Entry 9FSU (X-ray diffraction, 2.75 A resolution); this record covers chains R and S of the 28 polymer chains in the assembly.

Chain R:
Name: Proteasome subunit alpha type-5
From: Saccharomyces cerevisiae
Reference sequence: P32379 (PSA5_YEAST); residues -7 to 252 here correspond to UniProt positions 1-260 (UniProt number = residue number + 8)
Sequence (260 residues; row label = number of the first residue in the row; numbers below 1 keep their minus sign (Met-7 is residue -7)):
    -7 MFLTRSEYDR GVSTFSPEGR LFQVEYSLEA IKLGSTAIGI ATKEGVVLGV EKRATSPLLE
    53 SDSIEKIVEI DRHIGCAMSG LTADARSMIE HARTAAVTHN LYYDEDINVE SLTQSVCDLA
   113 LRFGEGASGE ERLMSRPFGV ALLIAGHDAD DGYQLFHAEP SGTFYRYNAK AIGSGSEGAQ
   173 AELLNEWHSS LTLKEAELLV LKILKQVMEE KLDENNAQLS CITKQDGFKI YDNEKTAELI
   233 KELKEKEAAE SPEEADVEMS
Unresolved in the structure: -7 to 0, 243-252

Chain S:
Name: Proteasome subunit alpha type-6
From: Saccharomyces cerevisiae
Reference sequence: P40302 (PSA6_YEAST); residues 0-233 here correspond to UniProt positions 1-234 (UniProt number = residue number + 1)
Sequence (234 residues; each row starts with the number of its first residue; numbering starts at 0):
     0 MFRNNYDGDT VTFSPTGRLF QVEYALEAIK QGSVTVGLRS NTHAVLVALK RNADELSSYQ
    60 KKIIKCDEHM GLSLAGLAPD ARVLSNYLRQ QCNYSSLVFN RKLAVERAGH LLCDKAQKNT
   120 QSYGGRPYGV GLLIIGYDKS GAHLLEFQPS GNVTELYGTA IGARSQGAKT YLERTLDTFI
   180 KIDGNPDELI KAGVEAISQS LRDESLTVDN LSIAIVGKDT PFTIYDGEAV AKYI
Unresolved in the structure: 0
Curated features (UniProtKB/Swiss-Prot):
  - modified residue: Ser13 (Phosphoserine)
  - cross-link: Lys190 (Glycyl lysine isopeptide (Lys-Gly) (interchain with G-Cter in ubiquitin))

Interface between chain R and chain S:
Pairs across the interface (51; chain R residue first):
  Ser5(R) - Gly123(S)  hydrogen bond (side chain-backbone)
  Ser5(R) - Arg125(S)
  Thr6(R) - Gly7(S)  hydrogen bond (side chain-backbone)
  Thr6(R) - Gln20(S)
  Phe7(R) - Gln20(S)  hydrogen bond (backbone-side chain)
  Phe7(R) - Tyr23(S)
  Phe7(R) - Ala24(S)  hydrophobic
  Phe7(R) - Arg125(S)
  Phe7(R) - Pro126(S)
  Phe7(R) - Gly128(S)
  Ser8(R) - Tyr23(S)
  Pro9(R) - Tyr23(S)
  Pro9(R) - Glu26(S)
  Glu10(R) - Gln30(S)
  Gly11(R) - Tyr23(S)
  Gly11(R) - Ala27(S)
  Arg12(R) - Gln30(S)
  Leu13(R) - Arg125(S)
  Gln106(R) - Arg81(S)  hydrogen bond
  Asp110(R) - Arg81(S)  salt bridge
  Leu113(R) - Pro78(S)  hydrophobic
  Leu113(R) - Asp79(S)
  Leu113(R) - Arg125(S)
  Glu117(R) - Tyr122(S)
  Ala119(R) - Gly123(S)
  Ala119(R) - Gly124(S)
  Ser120(R) - Asn118(S)  hydrogen bond (backbone-side chain)
  Ser120(R) - Ser121(S)
  Ser120(R) - Gly124(S)
  Ser153(R) - Pro78(S)
  Gly154(R) - Pro78(S)
  Thr155(R) - Pro78(S)
  Phe156(R) - Gln59(S)
  Tyr157(R) - Arg50(S)
  Tyr157(R) - Ala52(S)
  Tyr157(R) - Ser56(S)
  Tyr157(R) - Ser57(S)
  Tyr157(R) - Gln59(S)
  Arg158(R) - Ser56(S)
  Arg158(R) - Ser57(S)  hydrogen bond (backbone-backbone)
  Tyr159(R) - Ala52(S)
  Tyr159(R) - Asp53(S)
  Tyr159(R) - Leu55(S)
  Tyr159(R) - Ser56(S)
  Asn160(R) - Leu55(S)  hydrogen bond (backbone-backbone)
  Ala161(R) - Leu55(S)
  Gln172(R) - Asp53(S)
  Gln172(R) - Leu55(S)
  Leu175(R) - Leu55(S)
  Leu176(R) - Asp53(S)
  Leu176(R) - Leu55(S)
Also at the interface, not in a pair above, chain R (30 interface residues in all): Gly3, Gly118, Lys162
Also at the interface, not in a pair above, chain S (32 interface residues in all): Arg2, Asp6, Asn51, Glu54, Leu76, Ala77, Lys117

Summary:
Chain R and chain S form an interface of 30 and 32 residues respectively, with 7 hydrogen bonds and 1 salt
bridge. Polar pairs include Asp110(R)-Arg81(S), Ser5(R)-Gly123(S) and Thr6(R)-Gly7(S).
Chain R is Proteasome subunit alpha type-5 and chain S is Proteasome subunit alpha type-6, both from
Saccharomyces cerevisiae; the structure, Yeast 20S proteasome with human beta1i (1-51) in complex with
epoxyketone inhibitor 16, was determined by X-ray diffraction (same publication as 9FRW, 9FST, 9FSV, 9FT0 and
9FT1).
